5MPC - chains c and d of the 48 polymer chains in the assembly; structure by electron microscopy, 7.70 A resolution (low resolution: residue-level contacts below are approximate; hydrogen-bond / salt-bridge calls are withheld).

== Chain c ==
Protein: Proteasome subunit alpha type-3
From: Saccharomyces cerevisiae (strain ATCC 204508 / S288c)
Notes: EC 3.4.25.1
UniProtKB: P23638 (PSA3_YEAST); residues 0-257 here correspond to UniProt positions 1-258 (UniProt number = residue number + 1)
Sequence (258 residues; numbered 0 to 257; the number before each row is that of its first residue; numbering starts at 0):
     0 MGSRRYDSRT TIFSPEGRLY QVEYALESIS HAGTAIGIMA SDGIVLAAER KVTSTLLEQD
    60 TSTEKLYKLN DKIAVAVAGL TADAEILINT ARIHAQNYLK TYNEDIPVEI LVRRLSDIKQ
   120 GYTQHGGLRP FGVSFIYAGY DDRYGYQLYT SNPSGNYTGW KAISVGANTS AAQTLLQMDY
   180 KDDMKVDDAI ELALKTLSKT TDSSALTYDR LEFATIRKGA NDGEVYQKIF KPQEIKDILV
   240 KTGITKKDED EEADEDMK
Not modelled in the structure: 0, 245-257
Curated features (UniProtKB/Swiss-Prot):
  - cross-link (Glycyl lysine isopeptide (Lys-Gly)): Lys99 (interchain with G-Cter in ubiquitin), Lys198 (interchain with G-Cter in ubiquitin), Lys230 (interchain with G-Cter in ubiquitin)

== Chain d ==
Protein: Proteasome subunit alpha type-4
From: Saccharomyces cerevisiae (strain ATCC 204508 / S288c)
Notes: EC 3.4.25.1
UniProtKB: P40303 (PSA4_YEAST); residues -1 to 252 here correspond to UniProt positions 1-254 (UniProt number = residue number + 2)
Sequence (254 residues; numbered -1 to 252; the number before each row is that of its first residue; numbers below 1 keep their minus sign (Met-1 is residue -1)):
    -1 MSGYDRALSI FSPDGHIFQV EYALEAVKRG TCAVGVKGKN CVVLGCERRS TLKLQDTRIT
    59 PSKVSKIDSH VVLSFSGLNA DSRILIEKAR VEAQSHRLTL EDPVTVEYLT RYVAGVQQRY
   119 TQSGGVRPFG VSTLIAGFDP RDDEPKLYQT EPSGIYSSWS AQTIGRNSKT VREFLEKNYD
   179 RKEPPATVEE CVKLTVRSLL EVVQTGAKNI EITVVKPDSD IVALSSEEIN QYVTQIEQEK
   239 QEQQEQDKKK KSNH
Not modelled in the structure: -1 to 0, 241-252
Curated features (UniProtKB/Swiss-Prot):
  - modified residue: Thr58 (Phosphothreonine)

== How chain c and chain d interact ==
Pairs across the interface (74):
  Arg3(c) with Asp3(d); Arg4(d); Ala5(d); Leu6(d)
  Arg4(c) with Ile8(d); Phe16(d)
  Asp6(c) with Arg4(d); Leu6(d)
  Ser7(c) with Gly1(d)
  Thr9(c) with Arg125(d)
  Thr10(c) with Gln17(d); Gly123(d); Val124(d); Arg125(d)
  Ile11(c) with Ile8(d)
  Phe12(c) with Gln17(d); Tyr20(d); Ala21(d); Arg125(d); Pro126(d)
  Ser13(c) with Tyr20(d)
  Pro14(c) with Tyr20(d); Glu23(d)
  Glu15(c) with Glu23(d); Arg27(d)
  Gly16(c) with Tyr20(d); Glu23(d); Ala24(d)
  Arg17(c) with Arg27(d); Gly28(d)
  Leu18(c) with Arg125(d)
  Met38(c) with Ile57(d)
  Glu108(c) with Ile57(d)
  Arg112(c) with Arg81(d)
  Arg113(c) with Glu85(d)
  Asp116(c) with Arg81(d); Ile82(d)
  Gln119(c) with Ala78(d); Asp79(d); Ile82(d); Phe127(d)
  Thr122(c) with Arg125(d)
  Gln123(c) with Tyr118(d); Gly123(d); Val124(d); Arg125(d); Phe127(d)
  His124(c) with Gly123(d); Val124(d)
  Gly125(c) with Gly123(d)
  Tyr143(c) with Arg56(d)
  Gln146(c) with Ile57(d)
  Leu147(c) with Ile57(d)
  Tyr148(c) with Ile57(d)
  Ser153(c) with Leu76(d); Ala78(d)
  Gly154(c) with Ala78(d)
  Asn155(c) with Asn77(d); Ala78(d)
  Tyr156(c) with Pro59(d); Arg81(d)
  Gly158(c) with Gln53(d); Ile57(d); Thr58(d)
  Trp159(c) with Leu52(d); Gln53(d); Ile57(d)
  Lys160(c) with Leu52(d); Gln53(d); Asp54(d)
  Ala161(c) with Leu52(d)
  Thr173(c) with Lys51(d)
  Gln176(c) with Lys51(d)
  Tyr179(c) with Leu52(d)
Also at the interface, not in a pair above, chain c (44 interface residues in all): Ser2, Arg8, Thr157, Gln172, Leu175
Also at the interface, not in a pair above, chain d (38 interface residues in all): Ser7, Gly75, Ile84

== Summary ==
44 residues of chain c and 38 residues of chain d are in contact.
Chain c is Proteasome subunit alpha type-3 and chain d is Proteasome subunit alpha type-4, both from
Saccharomyces cerevisiae (strain ATCC 204508 / S288c); the structure, 26S proteasome in presence of BeFx (s4),
was determined by electron microscopy (same publication as 5MP9, 5MPA, 5MPB, 5MPD and 5MPE).
